Entry 6KE9 (X-ray diffraction, 2.22 A resolution); this record covers chains D and I of the 10 polymer chains in the assembly.

Chain D:
Molecule: Histone H2B type 1-K
Organism: Homo sapiens
UniProtKB: O60814 (H2B1K_HUMAN); residues 28-122 here correspond to UniProt positions 32-126 (UniProt number = residue number + 4)
Chain sequence (95 residues; row label = number of the first residue in the row):
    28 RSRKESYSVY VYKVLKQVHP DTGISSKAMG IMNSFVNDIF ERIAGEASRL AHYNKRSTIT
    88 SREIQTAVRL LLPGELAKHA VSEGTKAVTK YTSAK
UniProt features mapped onto this chain:
  - modified residue: Lys31 (N6-(2-hydroxyisobutyryl)lysine), Glu32 (PolyADP-ribosyl glutamic acid), Ser33 (Phosphoserine), Lys40 (N6-(2-hydroxyisobutyryl)lysine), Lys43 (N6-(2-hydroxyisobutyryl)lysine), Lys54 (N6,N6-dimethyllysine), Arg76 (Dimethylated arginine), Lys82 (N6,N6,N6-trimethyllysine), Arg83 (Omega-N-methylarginine), Arg89 (Omega-N-methylarginine), Lys105 (N6-(2-hydroxyisobutyryl)lysine), Thr112 (Phosphothreonine), Lys113 (N6-(2-hydroxyisobutyryl)lysine), Lys117 (N6-(2-hydroxyisobutyryl)lysine)
  - glycosylation: Ser109 (O-linked (GlcNAc) serine)
  - cross-link (Glycyl lysine isopeptide (Lys-Gly)): Lys31 (interchain with G-Cter in ubiquitin), Lys117 (interchain with G-Cter in ubiquitin)

Chain I:
Molecule: Human telomeric DNA
Organism: Homo sapiens
Sequence (145 nucleotides; each row starts with the number of its first residue; numbers below 1 keep their minus sign (DA-72 is residue -72)):
   -72 ATCTTAGGGT TAGGGTTAGG GTTAGGGTTA GGGTTAGGGT TAGGGTTAGG GTTAGGGTTA
   -12 GGGTTAGGGT TAGGGTTAGG GTTAGGGTTA GGGTTAGGGT TAGGGTTAGG GTTAGGGTTA
    48 GGGTTAGGGT TAGGGTTAGG GTGAT
Metal / ion sites: Mn2+ site 1 near DG7 (its only coordinating residue here); Mn2+ site 2 near DG38 (its only coordinating residue here); Mn2+ site 3 near DG50 (its only coordinating residue here)

Chain D / chain I interface:
Contacting residue pairs - 16 pairs, chain D then chain I:
  Arg28(D) - DG30(I)  sugar contact
  Ser29(D) - DG30(I)  hydrogen bond to the phosphate
  Arg30(D) - DG-47(I)  base contact
  Arg30(D) - DG-46(I)  hydrogen bond to the sugar
  Tyr39(D) - DG-53(I)  hydrogen bond to the phosphate
  Gly50(D) - DG-53(I)  phosphate contact
  Ile51(D) - DG-54(I)  sugar contact
  Ile51(D) - DG-53(I)  hydrogen bond to the phosphate
  Ser52(D) - DG-54(I)  sugar contact
  Ser53(D) - DG-54(I)  hydrogen bond to the phosphate
  Arg83(D) - DG-34(I)  salt bridge to the phosphate
  Arg83(D) - DT-33(I)  salt bridge to the phosphate
  Ser84(D) - DG-35(I)  sugar contact
  Ser84(D) - DG-34(I)  hydrogen bond to the phosphate
  Thr85(D) - DG-35(I)  phosphate contact
  Thr85(D) - DG-34(I)  hydrogen bond to the phosphate
Interface residues without a listed pair, chain D (14 interface residues in all): Glu32, Lys43, Lys82
Interface residues without a listed pair, chain I (10 interface residues in all): DG-52, DT-45

In short:
14 residues of chain D and 10 residues of chain I are in contact; the contacts include 7 hydrogen bonds and 2
salt bridges. Polar contacts include Arg30(D)-DG-46(I), Ser29(D)-DG30(I) and Tyr39(D)-DG-53(I).
Chain D is Histone H2B type 1-K and chain I is Human telomeric DNA, both from Homo sapiens; the structure, The
Human Telomeric Nucleosome Displays Distinct Structural and Dynamic Properties, was determined by X-ray
diffraction (same publication as 6L9H and 6LE9).
